PDB entry 7WX5 | X-ray diffraction, 2.39 A resolution | chain A

Chain A:
Molecule: N-acetyltransferase
Source organism: Legionella pneumophila
UniProtKB: Q5C8M4 (Q5C8M4_LEGPN); numbering as in UniProt (aligned over 1-286)
Chain sequence (305 residues; numbered -18 to 286; the number before each row is that of its first residue; numbers below 1 keep their minus sign (Met-18 is residue -18)):
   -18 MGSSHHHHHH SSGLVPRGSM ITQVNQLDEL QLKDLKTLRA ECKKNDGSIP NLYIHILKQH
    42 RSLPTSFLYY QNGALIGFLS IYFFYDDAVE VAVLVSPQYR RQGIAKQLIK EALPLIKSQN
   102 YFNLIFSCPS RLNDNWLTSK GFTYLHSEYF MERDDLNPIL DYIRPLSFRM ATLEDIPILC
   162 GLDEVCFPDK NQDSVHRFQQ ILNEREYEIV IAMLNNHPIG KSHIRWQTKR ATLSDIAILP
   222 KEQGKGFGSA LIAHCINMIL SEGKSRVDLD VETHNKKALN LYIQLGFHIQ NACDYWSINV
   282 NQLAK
Not modelled in the structure: -18 to -4, 285-286
Construct notes: initiating methionine (-18); expression tag (-17 to 0)
Ligand contacts:
  - acetyl coenzyme A (ACO), molecule 1: Asp27, Pro31, Val74, Leu75, Val76, Arg81, Arg82, Gln83, Gly84, Ile85, Ala86, Lys87, Phe107, Ser108, Cys109, Pro110, Leu113, Asn114, Trp117, Leu118
  - acetyl coenzyme A (ACO), molecule 2: Tyr143, Cys167, Phe168, Ser215, Asp216, Ile217, Ala218, Ile219, Glu223, Gln224, Gly225, Lys226, Gly227, Phe228, Gly229, Ser230, Asp251, Val252, Glu253, Lys258, Ala259, Asn261, Leu262, Tyr263, Gln265

Summary:
Bound to chain A: acetyl coenzyme A.
Chain A is N-acetyltransferase (Legionella pneumophila); the structure, a Legionella acetyltransferase
effector VipF, was determined by X-ray diffraction, deposited together with 7WX7 and 7WX6.
